Entry 9ATZ (electron microscopy, 3.40 A resolution); this record covers chains I and Q of the 18 polymer chains in the assembly.

Chain I:
Name: Surface protein gp120
Source organism: Human immunodeficiency virus 1
UniProtKB: A1EAI1 (A1EAI1_9HIV1); the construct lacks a stretch of the UniProt sequence and is renumbered around it, so the offset changes along the chain: 31-135 = UniProt 28-132; 139-185 = UniProt 133-179; 186-321 = UniProt 184-319; 322-395 = UniProt 321-394; 1 more segments
Sequence (514 residues; row label = number of the first residue in the row; note: 4 numbers in that range are skipped by the numbering (no residue carries them; nothing is unmodelled there); a row labelled like 185A-185D holds insertion residues (185A, then the next letters in order); numbers below 1 keep their minus sign (Met-4 is residue -4)):
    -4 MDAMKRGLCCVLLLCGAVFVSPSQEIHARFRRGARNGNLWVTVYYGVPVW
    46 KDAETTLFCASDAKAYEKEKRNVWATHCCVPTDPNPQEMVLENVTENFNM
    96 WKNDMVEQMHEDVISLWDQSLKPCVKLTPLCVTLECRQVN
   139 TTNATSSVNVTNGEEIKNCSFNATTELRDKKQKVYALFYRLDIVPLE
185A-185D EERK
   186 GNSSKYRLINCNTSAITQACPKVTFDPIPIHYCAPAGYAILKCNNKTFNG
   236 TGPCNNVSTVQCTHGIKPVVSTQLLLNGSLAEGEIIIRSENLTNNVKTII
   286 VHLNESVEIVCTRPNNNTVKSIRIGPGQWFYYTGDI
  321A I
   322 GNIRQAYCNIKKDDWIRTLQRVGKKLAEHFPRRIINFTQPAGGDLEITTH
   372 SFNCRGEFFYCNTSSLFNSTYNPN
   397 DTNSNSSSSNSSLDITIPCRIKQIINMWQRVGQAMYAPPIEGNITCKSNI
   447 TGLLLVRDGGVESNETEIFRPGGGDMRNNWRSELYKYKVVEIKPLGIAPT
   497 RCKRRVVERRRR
Disordered / not traced: -4 to 33, 58-65, 139-152, 397-408, 456-459, 502-508
Cystine bridges: Cys54-Cys73, Cys119-Cys205, Cys126-Cys196, Cys131-Cys157, Cys228-Cys239, Cys296-Cys329, Cys375-Cys442, Cys382-Cys415
Covalent attachments: N-acetylglucosamine (NAG) linked to Asn156, Asn160, Asn187, Asn197, Asn230, Asn234, Asn241, Asn276, Asn289, Asn301, Asn357, Asn383, Asn389, Asn445; glycan linked to Asn262
Construct notes: initiating methionine (-4); expression tag (-3 to 30); conflict Asp47 (Glu44 in A1EAI1), Glu49 (Lys46 in A1EAI1), Lys65 (Val62 in A1EAI1), Arg66 (His63 in A1EAI1), Cys73 (Ala70 in A1EAI1), Leu165 (Ile159 in A1EAI1), Val304 (Arg302 in A1EAI1), Trp314 (Thr312 in A1EAI1), Tyr317 (Ala315 in A1EAI1), Gln360 (Ser359 in A1EAI1), Arg426 (Glu424 in A1EAI1), Gln429 (Arg427 in A1EAI1), Arg497 (Ala495 in A1EAI1), Cys498 (Ala496 in A1EAI1), Arg506 (Glu504 in A1EAI1), Arg507 (Lys505 in A1EAI1)

Chain Q:
Name: Transmembrane protein gp41
Source organism: Human immunodeficiency virus 1
UniProtKB: A0A0B5KUY7 (A0A0B5KUY7_9HIV1); residues 507-661 here correspond to UniProt positions 505-659 (UniProt number = residue number - 2)
Sequence (155 residues; each row starts with the number of its first residue):
   507 RRAVGLGAVSFGFLGAAGSTMGAASITLTVQARQLLSGIVQQQSNLLKAP
   557 ECQQHLLQDGHWGIKQLQTRVLAIEHYLKDQQLLGIWGCSGKLICCTAVP
   607 WNSSWSNKSHDEIWGNMTWMQWDREISNYTNTIYRLLEDSQNQQEQNEKD
   657 LLALD
Disordered / not traced: 507-517, 547-559, 659-661
Cystine bridges: Cys595-Cys601
Construct notes: conflict Arg507 (Lys505 in A0A0B5KUY7), Ser516 (Ile514 in A0A0B5KUY7), Pro556 (Ile554 in A0A0B5KUY7), Cys558 (Ala556 in A0A0B5KUY7), Asp565 (Leu563 in A0A0B5KUY7), Gly566 (Thr564 in A0A0B5KUY7), His567 (Val565 in A0A0B5KUY7), His582 (Arg580 in A0A0B5KUY7), Cys602 (Thr600 in A0A0B5KUY7)

How chain I and chain Q interact:
Pairs across the interface (96):
  Leu34(I) - Pro606(Q)
  Leu34(I) - Trp607(Q)  hydrogen bond (backbone-backbone)
  Trp35(I) - Ala604(Q)
  Trp35(I) - Val605(Q)
  Trp35(I) - Pro606(Q)
  Trp35(I) - Trp607(Q)
  Val36(I) - Thr603(Q)  hydrogen bond (backbone-side chain)
  Val36(I) - Val605(Q)  hydrogen bond (backbone-backbone)
  Val36(I) - Trp607(Q)  hydrophobic
  Val36(I) - Trp611(Q)  hydrophobic
  Val36(I) - Ile639(Q)  hydrophobic
  Val36(I) - Leu643(Q)  hydrophobic
  Thr37(I) - Cys601(Q)
  Val38(I) - Leu590(Q)  hydrophobic
  Val38(I) - Trp593(Q)  hydrophobic
  Val38(I) - Leu599(Q)
  Val38(I) - Ile600(Q)
  Val38(I) - Cys601(Q)  hydrogen bond (backbone-backbone)
  Val38(I) - Thr603(Q)
  Val38(I) - Leu643(Q)  hydrophobic
  Tyr39(I) - Leu599(Q)
  Tyr39(I) - Ile600(Q)  hydrophobic
  Tyr39(I) - Trp620(Q)
  Tyr39(I) - Trp625(Q)  hydrophobic
  Tyr40(I) - Tyr583(Q)
  Tyr40(I) - Leu590(Q)  hydrophobic
  Tyr40(I) - Leu599(Q)  hydrogen bond (backbone-backbone)
  Gly41(I) - Leu534(Q)
  Val42(I) - Trp625(Q)  hydrophobic
  Pro43(I) - Leu534(Q)
  Pro43(I) - Trp625(Q)
  Val44(I) - Trp625(Q)
  Val44(I) - Met626(Q)
  Val44(I) - Asp629(Q)
  Trp45(I) - Leu520(Q)  hydrophobic
  Trp45(I) - Ala523(Q)  hydrophobic
  Trp45(I) - Met626(Q)  hydrophobic
  Lys46(I) - Asp629(Q)  salt bridge
  Thr51(I) - Thr575(Q)
  Phe53(I) - Gln572(Q)
  Thr71(I) - His561(Q)
  His72(I) - His561(Q)
  His72(I) - Leu562(Q)
  His72(I) - Trp568(Q)  hydrogen bond
  Cys74(I) - Leu562(Q)  hydrophobic
  Val75(I) - Leu562(Q)  hydrophobic
  Met84(I) - Gly518(Q)  hydrogen bond (side chain-backbone)
  Met84(I) - Phe519(Q)
  Met84(I) - Leu520(Q)
  Met84(I) - Gly521(Q)
  Leu86(I) - Leu520(Q)
  Glu87(I) - Ala523(Q)
  Glu87(I) - Gly524(Q)
  Asn88(I) - Gly524(Q)
  Val89(I) - Ala523(Q)
  Val89(I) - Gly524(Q)
  Ser110(I) - Trp568(Q)
  Gln114(I) - Trp568(Q)
  Pro220(I) - Thr575(Q)
  Ala221(I) - Gly544(Q)
  Ala221(I) - Ile545(Q)
  Gly222(I) - Ile545(Q)
  Leu226(I) - Leu520(Q)  hydrophobic
  Thr244(I) - Leu520(Q)
  Gln246(I) - Phe519(Q)
  Glu487(I) - His582(Q)  salt bridge
  Ile488(I) - Phe519(Q)  hydrophobic
  Ile488(I) - Leu520(Q)  hydrophobic
  Leu491(I) - Leu590(Q)  hydrophobic
  Leu491(I) - Trp593(Q)  hydrophobic
  Ile493(I) - Trp628(Q)  hydrogen bond (backbone-side chain)
  Ile493(I) - Ile632(Q)
  Ile493(I) - Ile639(Q)  hydrophobic
  Ile493(I) - Tyr640(Q)  hydrophobic
  Ile493(I) - Leu643(Q)  hydrophobic
  Ala494(I) - Trp620(Q)  hydrophobic
  Ala494(I) - Trp625(Q)  hydrophobic
  Ala494(I) - Trp628(Q)
  Pro495(I) - Trp607(Q)  hydrophobic
  Pro495(I) - His616(Q)
  Pro495(I) - Ile619(Q)  hydrophobic
  Pro495(I) - Trp620(Q)  hydrogen bond (backbone-side chain)
  Pro495(I) - Trp628(Q)
  Thr496(I) - His616(Q)
  Thr496(I) - Trp620(Q)
  Arg497(I) - His616(Q)
  Cys498(I) - Cys602(Q)  disulfide
  Lys499(I) - Cys602(Q)
  Lys499(I) - Thr603(Q)
  Arg500(I) - Trp593(Q)  hydrogen bond (side chain-backbone)
  Arg500(I) - Gly594(Q)
  Arg500(I) - Cys595(Q)  hydrogen bond
  Arg500(I) - Cys602(Q)  hydrogen bond (side chain-backbone)
  Arg500(I) - Thr603(Q)
  Arg500(I) - Ala604(Q)
  Arg500(I) - Gln647(Q)  hydrogen bond
Also at the interface, not in a pair above, chain I (49 interface residues in all): Thr50, Cys73, Glu106, Asp107, Leu111, Pro490
Also at the interface, not in a pair above, chain Q (49 interface residues in all): Ser531, Asp565, Gly566, Lys571, Asp586, Gln587, Leu589
Cross-chain cystine bridges: Cys498(I)-Cys602(Q)

In short:
The chain I/chain Q interface involves 49 residues from each chain, with 1 disulfide bond, 13 hydrogen bonds
and 2 salt bridges. Polar pairs include Lys46(I)-Asp629(Q), Glu487(I)-His582(Q) and Val36(I)-Thr603(Q).
Covalently linked N-acetylglucosamine: at Asn156(I), Asn160(I), Asn187(I), Asn197(I), Asn230(I) and Asn234(I)
and 8 more.
Here chain I is Surface protein gp120 and chain Q is Transmembrane protein gp41, both from Human
immunodeficiency virus 1. Entry 9ATZ (HIV 16055.v8.3 SOSIP Env in Complex with V2 Epitope and Anti-Immune
Complex pAbs from Rabbit 2464) was determined by electron microscopy (same publication as 9AXD, 9AXI, 9AXK,
9AY6, 9AYS and 9AYV).
